Entry 1FD4 (X-ray diffraction, 1.70 A resolution); this record covers chains A and B.

# Chain A (and B)
Protein: Beta-defensin 2
Notes: chain B of this document is another copy of the same molecule, construct and numbering; everything in this record applies to it too
UniProt: O15263 (BD02_HUMAN); residues 1-41 here correspond to UniProt positions 24-64 (UniProt number = residue number + 23)
Chain sequence (41 residues; numbered 1 to 41; the number before each row is that of its first residue):
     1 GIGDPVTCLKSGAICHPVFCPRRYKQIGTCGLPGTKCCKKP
Disulfide bonds: Cys8-Cys37, Cys15-Cys30, Cys20-Cys38
Swiss-Prot annotation at these positions:
  - region: Lys10 to Lys25 (Phosphatidylinositol 4,5-bisphosphate (PIP2) binding)

# Chain A / chain B interface
Contacting residue pairs - 22 pairs, chain A then chain B:
  Pro5(A) with Pro5(B), hydrophobic
  Leu9(A) with Cys15(B), hydrophobic; His16(B); Pro17(B); Cys30(B), hydrophobic; Leu32(B)
  Lys10(A) with Leu32(B)
  Gly12(A) with Pro17(B)
  Ala13(A) with Pro17(B)
  Ile14(A) with Ile14(B), hydrophobic; Cys15(B); His16(B); Pro17(B)
  Cys15(A) with Leu9(B); Ile14(B); Cys15(B), hydrogen bond (backbone-backbone)
  His16(A) with Ile14(B); Lys40(B)
  Pro17(A) with Gly12(B); Ala13(B); Ile14(B)
  Leu32(A) with Leu9(B), hydrophobic
Interface residues without a listed pair, chain A (14 interface residues in all): Val6, Tyr24, Cys30, Thr35
Interface residues without a listed pair, chain B (14 interface residues in all): Val6, Lys10, Thr35

# Overview
Chain A and chain B each contribute 14 residues to their interface, with 1 hydrogen bond. Its one hydrogen
bond, Cys15(A)-Cys15(B), is backbone to backbone.
Chain A and chain B are both Beta-defensin 2; the structure, Human beta-defensin 2, was determined by X-ray
diffraction.
